PDB entry 5BPI | X-ray diffraction, 3.20 A resolution | chains B and C of the 6 polymer chains in the assembly

[Chain B (and C)]
Protein: TrmBL2
Source organism: Pyrococcus furiosus
Notes: chain C of this document is another copy of the same molecule, construct and numbering; everything in this record applies to it too
Reference sequence: Q8U3H1 (TMBL2_PYRFU); residue numbers follow UniProt; this construct covers 2-264
Amino-acid sequence (263 residues; each row starts with the number of its first residue):
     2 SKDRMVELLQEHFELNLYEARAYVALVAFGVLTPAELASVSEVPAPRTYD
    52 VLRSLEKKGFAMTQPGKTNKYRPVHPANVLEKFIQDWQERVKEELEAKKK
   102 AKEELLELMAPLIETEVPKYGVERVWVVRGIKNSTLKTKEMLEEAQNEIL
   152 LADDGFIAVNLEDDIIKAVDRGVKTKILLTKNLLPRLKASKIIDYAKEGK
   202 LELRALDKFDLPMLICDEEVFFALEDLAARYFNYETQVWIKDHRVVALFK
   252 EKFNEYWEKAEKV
Curated features (UniProtKB/Swiss-Prot):
  - DNA-binding region: Leu-33 to Arg-54 (H-T-H motif)

[Interface between chain B and chain C]
Pairs across the interface - 51 pairs, chain B then chain C:
  Arg-48(B) / Pro-47(C)
  Asp-51(B) / Ala-46(C)
  Arg-54(B) / Ala-36(C)
  Arg-54(B) / Ser-40(C)  hydrogen bond
  Lys-58(B) / Ser-40(C)
  Lys-58(B) / Val-41(C)
  Leu-113(B) / Ala-229(C)  hydrophobic
  Leu-113(B) / Tyr-232(C)  hydrophobic
  Glu-117(B) / Asp-227(C)
  Glu-124(B) / Arg-130(C)  salt bridge
  Arg-125(B) / Leu-225(C)
  Arg-125(B) / Glu-226(C)
  Arg-125(B) / Asp-227(C)
  Arg-125(B) / Ala-230(C)
  Arg-125(B) / Tyr-235(C)
  Arg-125(B) / Glu-236(C)  salt bridge
  Arg-125(B) / Thr-237(C)  hydrogen bond
  Val-126(B) / Val-128(C)  hydrophobic
  Val-126(B) / Leu-225(C)  hydrophobic
  Val-126(B) / Thr-237(C)
  Val-126(B) / Val-239(C)  hydrophobic
  Asp-211(B) / Arg-245(C)  hydrogen bond (backbone-side chain)
  Leu-212(B) / Arg-245(C)
  Pro-213(B) / Arg-245(C)
  Phe-223(B) / Ile-241(C)  hydrophobic
  Ala-224(B) / Arg-245(C)  hydrogen bond (backbone-side chain)
  Leu-225(B) / Arg-125(C)  hydrogen bond (backbone-side chain)
  Leu-225(B) / Ile-241(C)  hydrophobic
  Leu-225(B) / Asp-243(C)
  Leu-225(B) / Arg-245(C)
  Glu-226(B) / Arg-125(C)  hydrogen bond (backbone-side chain)
  Glu-226(B) / Asp-243(C)  hydrogen bond (backbone-side chain)
  Glu-226(B) / Arg-245(C)  salt bridge
  Asp-227(B) / Arg-125(C)
  Ile-241(B) / Leu-225(C)  hydrophobic
  Asp-243(B) / Leu-225(C)
  Asp-243(B) / Glu-226(C)  hydrogen bond (side chain-backbone)
  His-244(B) / Glu-226(C)  salt bridge
  Arg-245(B) / Asp-211(C)  hydrogen bond (side chain-backbone)
  Arg-245(B) / Leu-212(C)
  Arg-245(B) / Pro-213(C)
  Arg-245(B) / Ala-224(C)  hydrogen bond (side chain-backbone)
  Arg-245(B) / Leu-225(C)
  Arg-245(B) / Glu-226(C)  salt bridge
  Val-246(B) / Leu-225(C)  hydrophobic
  Leu-249(B) / Leu-249(C)  hydrophobic
  Leu-249(B) / Lys-253(C)
  Glu-252(B) / Lys-253(C)  salt bridge
  Lys-253(B) / Leu-249(C)
  Lys-253(B) / Glu-252(C)  salt bridge
  Glu-256(B) / Glu-252(C)
Other interface residues (no listed pair), chain B (31 interface residues in all): Pro-112, Val-128, Val-239, Lys-242, Phe-250
Other interface residues (no listed pair), chain C (35 interface residues in all): Ser-42, Val-126, Phe-223, Leu-228, Val-246, Phe-250, Glu-256

[Overview]
Chain B and chain C form an interface of 31 and 35 residues respectively, with 10 hydrogen bonds and 7 salt
bridges. Among the polar pairs are Glu-124(B)/Arg-130(C), Arg-125(B)/Glu-236(C) and Glu-226(B)/Arg-245(C).
Both chains are TrmBL2 (Pyrococcus furiosus). Entry 5BPI (Structure of TrmBL2, an archaeal chromatin protein,
shows a novel mode of DNA binding) was determined by X-ray diffraction together with 5BOX, 5BPD and 5BQT from
the same study.
